Entry 7CLD (X-ray diffraction, 2.61 A resolution); this record covers chains B and F of the 6 polymer chains in the assembly.

== Chain B ==
Name: Tubulin beta chain
Organism: Sus scrofa
Reference sequence: A0A287AGU7 (A0A287AGU7_PIG); the author numbering skips numbers that UniProt does not, so the offset changes along the chain: 1-358 = UniProt 1-358; 367-453 = UniProt 359-445
Chain sequence (445 residues; row label = number of the first residue in the row; note: 8 numbers in that range are skipped by the numbering (no residue carries them; nothing is unmodelled there)):
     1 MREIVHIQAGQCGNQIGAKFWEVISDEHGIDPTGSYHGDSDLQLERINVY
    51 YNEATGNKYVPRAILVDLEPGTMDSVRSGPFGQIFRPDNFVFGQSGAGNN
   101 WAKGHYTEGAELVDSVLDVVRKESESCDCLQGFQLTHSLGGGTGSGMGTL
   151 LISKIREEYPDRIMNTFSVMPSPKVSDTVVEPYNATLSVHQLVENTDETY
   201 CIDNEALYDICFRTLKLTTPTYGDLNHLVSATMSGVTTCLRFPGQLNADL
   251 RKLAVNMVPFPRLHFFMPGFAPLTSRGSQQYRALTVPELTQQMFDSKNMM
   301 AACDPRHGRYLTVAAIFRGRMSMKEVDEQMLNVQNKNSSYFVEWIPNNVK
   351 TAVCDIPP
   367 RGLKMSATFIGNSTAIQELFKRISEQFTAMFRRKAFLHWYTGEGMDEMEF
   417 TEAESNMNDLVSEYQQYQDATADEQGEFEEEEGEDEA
Not modelled in the structure: 273-284, 439-453
Small-molecule neighbours:
  - G2X (6-[2,6-bis(fluoranyl)-4-[3-(methylamino)propoxy]phenyl]-5-chloranyl-N-[(2S)-1,1,1-tris(fluoranyl)propan-2-yl]-[1,2,4]triazolo[1,5-a]pyrimidin-7-amine): Val175, Asp177, Asn204, Glu205, Tyr208, Asp209, Arg213, Pro220, Thr221, Tyr222, Leu225
  - GDP (guanosine-5'-diphosphate): Gly10, Gln11, Cys12, Gln15, Ile16, Asp67, Ser138, Gly141, Gly142, Thr143, Gly144, Ser145, Asp177, Asn204, Leu207, Tyr222, Leu225, Asn226
What the authors report for this chain:
  - binding site for G2X: Asn204, Asp209, Thr221, Tyr222
  - binding site for GDP: Tyr222

== Chain F ==
Name: Tubulin tyrosine ligase
Organism: Gallus gallus
Reference sequence: E1BQ43 (E1BQ43_CHICK); residues 1-378 here = UniProt positions 1-378
Chain sequence (384 residues; numbered 1 to 384; the number before each row is that of its first residue):
     1 MYTFVVRDENSSVYAEVSRLLLATGQWKRLRKDNPRFNLMLGERNRLPFG
    51 RLGHEPGLVQLVNYYRGADKLCRKASLVKLIKTSPELSESCTWFPESYVI
   101 YPTNLKTPVAPAQNGIRHLINNTRTDEREVFLAAYNRRREGREGNVWIAK
   151 SSAGAKGEGILISSEASELLDFIDEQGQVHVIQKYLEKPLLLEPGHRKFD
   201 IRSWVLVDHLYNIYLYREGVLRTSSEPYNSANFQDKTCHLTNHCIQKEYS
   251 KNYGRYEEGNEMFFEEFNQYLMDALNTTLENSILLQIKHIIRSCLMCIEP
   301 AISTKHLHYQSFQLFGFDFMVDEELKVWLIEVNGAPACAQKLYAELCQGI
   351 VDVAISSVFPLADTGQKTSQPTSIFIKLHHHHHH
Not modelled in the structure: 104-124, 364-371, 381-384
Sequence notes: expression tag (379-384)
Metal / ion sites: Mg2+: Glu331 (together with AMP-PCP)
Small-molecule neighbours: AMP-PCP (ACP; phosphomethylphosphonic acid adenylate ester): Lys74, Pro95, Ile148, Lys150, Ile160, Gln183, Lys184, Tyr185, Leu186, Lys198, Asp200, Arg202, Arg222, His239, Leu240, Thr241, Asn242, Asp318, Met320, Ile330, Glu331, Asn333

== Interface between chain B and chain F ==
Pairs across the interface - 7 pairs, chain B then chain F:
  Leu331(B) with Pro56(F)
  Gln334(B) with Arg36(F), hydrogen bond
  Asn335(B) with Arg36(F), hydrogen bond; Leu58(F)
  Lys336(B) with Lys28(F), hydrogen bond (backbone-side chain)
  Ser338(B) with Asn34(F)
  Glu343(B) with Asn34(F)
Other interface residues (no listed pair), chain B (8 interface residues in all): Asn347, Ala438
Other interface residues (no listed pair), chain F (9 interface residues in all): Leu30, Asp33, Glu55, Gly57

== Summary ==
Chain B and chain F form an interface of 8 and 9 residues respectively, with 3 hydrogen bonds. Polar contacts
include Gln334(B)-Arg36(F), Asn335(B)-Arg36(F) and Lys336(B)-Lys28(F). Ligands of chain B: GDP and compound
G2X. From the paper: a binding site for G2X at Asn204(B), Asp209(B) and Thr221(B) among others; a binding site
for GDP at Tyr222(B).
Chain B is Tubulin beta chain (Sus scrofa) and chain F is Tubulin tyrosine ligase (Gallus gallus); the
structure, Crystal structure of T2R-TTL-Cevipabulin complex, was determined by X-ray diffraction, deposited
together with 7DP8.
